PDB entry 9GXE | electron microscopy, 2.30 A resolution | chains C and F of the 6 polymer chains in the assembly

== Chain C ==
Protein: Spike glycoprotein
Organism: Severe acute respiratory syndrome coronavirus 2
Reference sequence: P0DTC2 (SPIKE_SARS2); residues 14-1146 here = UniProt positions 14-1146
Sequence (1133 residues; numbered 14 to 1146; the number before each row is that of its first residue):
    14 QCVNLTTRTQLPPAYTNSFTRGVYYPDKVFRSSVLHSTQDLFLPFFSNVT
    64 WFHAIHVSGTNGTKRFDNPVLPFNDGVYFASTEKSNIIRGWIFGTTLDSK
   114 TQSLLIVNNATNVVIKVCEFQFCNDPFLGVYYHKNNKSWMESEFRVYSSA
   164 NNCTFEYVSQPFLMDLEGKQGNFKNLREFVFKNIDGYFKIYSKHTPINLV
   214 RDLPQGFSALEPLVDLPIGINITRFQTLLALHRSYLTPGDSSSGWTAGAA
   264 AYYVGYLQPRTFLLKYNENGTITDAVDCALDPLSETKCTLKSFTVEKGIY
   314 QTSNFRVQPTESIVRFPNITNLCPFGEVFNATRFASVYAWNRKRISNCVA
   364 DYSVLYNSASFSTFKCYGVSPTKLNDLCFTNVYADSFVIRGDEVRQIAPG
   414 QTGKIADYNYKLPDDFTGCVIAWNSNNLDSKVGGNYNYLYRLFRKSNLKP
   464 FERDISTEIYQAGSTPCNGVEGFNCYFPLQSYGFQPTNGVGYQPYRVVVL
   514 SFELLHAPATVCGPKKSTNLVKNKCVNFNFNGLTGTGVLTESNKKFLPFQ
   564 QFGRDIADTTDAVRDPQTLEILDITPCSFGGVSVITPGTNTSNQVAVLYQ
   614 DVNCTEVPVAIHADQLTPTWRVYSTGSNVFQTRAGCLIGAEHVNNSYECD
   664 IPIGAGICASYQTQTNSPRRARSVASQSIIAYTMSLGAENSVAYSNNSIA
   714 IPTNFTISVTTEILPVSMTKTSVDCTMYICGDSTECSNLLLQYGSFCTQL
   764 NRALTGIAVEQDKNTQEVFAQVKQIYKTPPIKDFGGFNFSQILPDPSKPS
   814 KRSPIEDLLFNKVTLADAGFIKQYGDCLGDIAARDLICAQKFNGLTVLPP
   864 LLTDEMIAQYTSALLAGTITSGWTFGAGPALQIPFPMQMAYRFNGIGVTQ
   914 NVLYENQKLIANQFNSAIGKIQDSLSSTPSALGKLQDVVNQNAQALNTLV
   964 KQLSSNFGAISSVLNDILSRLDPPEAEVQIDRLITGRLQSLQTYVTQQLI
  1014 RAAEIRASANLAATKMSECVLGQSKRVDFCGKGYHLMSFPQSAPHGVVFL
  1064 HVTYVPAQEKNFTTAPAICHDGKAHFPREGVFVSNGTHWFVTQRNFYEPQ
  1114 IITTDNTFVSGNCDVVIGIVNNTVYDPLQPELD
Disordered / not traced: 70-76, 145-150, 245, 248-253, 619-632, 677-688, 829-833, 842-847, 1146
Differences from the reference sequence: engineered mutation Pro817 (Phe in P0DTC2), Pro892 (Ala in P0DTC2), Pro899 (Ala in P0DTC2), Pro942 (Ala in P0DTC2), Pro986 (Lys in P0DTC2), Pro987 (Val in P0DTC2)
Disulfides: Cys15-Cys136, Cys131-Cys166, Cys291-Cys301, Cys336-Cys361, Cys379-Cys432, Cys391-Cys525, Cys538-Cys590, Cys617-Cys649, Cys662-Cys671, Cys738-Cys760, Cys743-Cys749, Cys840-Cys851, Cys1032-Cys1043, Cys1082-Cys1126
Covalent attachments: N-acetylglucosamine (NAG) linked to Asn17, Asn122, Asn234, Asn709, Asn717, Asn801, Asn1074, Asn1098, Asn1134
Residues lining bound ligands: N-acetylglucosamine (NAG; 2-acetamido-2-deoxy-beta-D-glucopyranose): Arg457, Ser459, Asn460, Lys462, Glu465

== Chain F ==
Protein: Homotrimeric bicycle molecule
Sequence (16 residues; numbered 0 to 12 plus 3 insertion-coded residues; the number before each row is that of its first residue; numbering starts at 0):
     0 X
    0A C
     1 PYVLGXAT
    8A C
     9 LX
   10A C
    11 AX
Modified residues: ACE (acetyl group) at position 0, 4J5 (amino{[(3S)-3-amino-3-carboxypropyl]amino}methaniminium) at position 6, 0JY (4-methyl-L-leucine) at position 10, NH2 (amino group) at position 12; Ala7 (D-alanine; DAL)
Covalent attachments: 2,4,6-tris(chloromethyl)-1,3,5-triazine (KZ0) linked to Cys0A, Cys8A, Cys10A
Residues lining bound ligands: 2,4,6-tris(chloromethyl)-1,3,5-triazine (KZ0): ACE_0, Pro1, Thr8, Ala11

== Chain C / chain F interface ==
Contacting residue pairs - 15 pairs, chain C then chain F:
  Tyr453(C) with 0JY_10(F)
  Phe456(C) with Leu9(F), hydrophobic
  Glu484(C) with 4J5_6(F); Ala7(F), hydrogen bond (side chain-backbone)
  Tyr489(C) with Leu9(F), hydrophobic
  Phe490(C) with Ala7(F); Thr8(F)
  Leu492(C) with Ala7(F); Thr8(F)
  Gln493(C) with Ala7(F), hydrogen bond (side chain-backbone); Thr8(F); Cys8A(F); Leu9(F), hydrogen bond (side chain-backbone); 0JY_10(F)
  Ser494(C) with Thr8(F), hydrogen bond (backbone-backbone)
Also at the interface, not in a pair above, chain C (12 interface residues in all): Tyr449, Leu452, Leu455, Gly485
Also at the interface, not in a pair above, chain F (8 interface residues in all): Pro1, Gly5

== Summary ==
12 residues of chain C face 8 of chain F across their interface, with 4 hydrogen bonds. Polar pairs include
Glu484(C)-Ala7(F), Gln493(C)-Ala7(F) and Gln493(C)-Leu9(F). Bound to chain C: N-acetylglucosamine. Covalently
linked N-acetylglucosamine: at Asn17(C), Asn122(C), Asn234(C), Asn709(C), Asn717(C) and Asn801(C) and 3 more.
Here chain C is Spike glycoprotein (Severe acute respiratory syndrome coronavirus 2) and chain F is
Homotrimeric bicycle molecule. Entry 9GXE (Structure of the SARS-CoV spike glycoprotein in complex with a
homotrimeric Bicycle molecule) was determined by electron microscopy.
